PDB entry 8W5T | electron microscopy, 3.60 A resolution | chains L and H of the 4 polymer chains in the assembly

== Chain L ==
Name: Light chain of Ab57
From: Mus musculus
Sequence (110 residues; row label = number of the first residue in the row):
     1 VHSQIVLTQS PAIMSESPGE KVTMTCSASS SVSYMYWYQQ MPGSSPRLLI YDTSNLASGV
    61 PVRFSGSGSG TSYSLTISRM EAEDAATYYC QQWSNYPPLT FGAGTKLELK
Not modelled in the structure: 1-5, 109-110

== Chain H ==
Name: Heavy chain of Ab57
From: Mus musculus
Sequence (124 residues; each row starts with the number of its first residue):
     1 VHSEVQLVES GGDLVKPGGS LKLSCAASGF TFSSYGMSWV RQTPDKRLEW VATISTGGSY
    61 TDYPDSVKGR FTISRDNAKN TLYLQMSSLK SEDTAMYYCG RTFTVPYWYF DVWGTGTTVT
   121 VSSA
Not modelled in the structure: 1-3, 122-124

== How chain L and chain H interact ==
Contacting residue pairs (19; chain L residue first):
  Tyr36(L) with Trp108(H); Tyr109(H), hydrophobic
  Tyr38(L) with Tyr109(H); Phe110(H), hydrogen bond (side chain-backbone); Trp113(H), hydrophobic
  Ser44(L) with Tyr98(H)
  Ser45(L) with Tyr98(H), hydrogen bond (backbone-side chain)
  Pro46(L) with Tyr98(H); Trp113(H), hydrogen bond (backbone-side chain)
  Leu48(L) with Phe110(H); Asp111(H)
  Tyr89(L) with Lys46(H), hydrogen bond (side chain-backbone); Leu48(H), hydrophobic
  Gln91(L) with Tyr109(H)
  Trp93(L) with Tyr107(H); Trp108(H)
  Pro97(L) with Asp62(H)
  Leu99(L) with Trp50(H), hydrophobic
  Phe101(L) with Leu48(H), hydrophobic
Also at the interface, not in a pair above, chain L (16 interface residues in all): Tyr34, Gln40, Pro98, Thr100
Also at the interface, not in a pair above, chain H (14 interface residues in all): Gln42, Gly114, Thr115

== Summary ==
The interface between chain L and chain H involves 16 residues on one side and 14 on the other, with 4
hydrogen bonds. Polar pairs include Tyr38(L)-Phe110(H), Ser45(L)-Tyr98(H) and Pro46(L)-Trp113(H).
Here chain L is Light chain of Ab57 and chain H is Heavy chain of Ab57, both from Mus musculus. Entry 8W5T
(Cryo-EM structure of Qb-Ab57) was determined by electron microscopy together with 8W5D, 8W5E, 8W5F, 8W5G,
8W5L, 8W5M and 8 further entries from the same study.
